Entry 6O7X (electron microscopy, 8.70 A resolution (very low resolution: no residue pairs are listed; an interface is given only as per-side residue counts)); this record covers chains A and B of the 31 polymer chains in the assembly.

[Chain A]
Molecule: Vacuolar ATP synthase catalytic subunit A
Organism: Saccharomyces cerevisiae (strain RM11-1a)
Reference sequence: B3LH69 (B3LH69_YEAS1); residues 0-616 here correspond to UniProt positions 1-617 (UniProt number = residue number + 1)
Amino-acid sequence (639 residues; row label = number of the first residue in the row; numbering starts at 0):
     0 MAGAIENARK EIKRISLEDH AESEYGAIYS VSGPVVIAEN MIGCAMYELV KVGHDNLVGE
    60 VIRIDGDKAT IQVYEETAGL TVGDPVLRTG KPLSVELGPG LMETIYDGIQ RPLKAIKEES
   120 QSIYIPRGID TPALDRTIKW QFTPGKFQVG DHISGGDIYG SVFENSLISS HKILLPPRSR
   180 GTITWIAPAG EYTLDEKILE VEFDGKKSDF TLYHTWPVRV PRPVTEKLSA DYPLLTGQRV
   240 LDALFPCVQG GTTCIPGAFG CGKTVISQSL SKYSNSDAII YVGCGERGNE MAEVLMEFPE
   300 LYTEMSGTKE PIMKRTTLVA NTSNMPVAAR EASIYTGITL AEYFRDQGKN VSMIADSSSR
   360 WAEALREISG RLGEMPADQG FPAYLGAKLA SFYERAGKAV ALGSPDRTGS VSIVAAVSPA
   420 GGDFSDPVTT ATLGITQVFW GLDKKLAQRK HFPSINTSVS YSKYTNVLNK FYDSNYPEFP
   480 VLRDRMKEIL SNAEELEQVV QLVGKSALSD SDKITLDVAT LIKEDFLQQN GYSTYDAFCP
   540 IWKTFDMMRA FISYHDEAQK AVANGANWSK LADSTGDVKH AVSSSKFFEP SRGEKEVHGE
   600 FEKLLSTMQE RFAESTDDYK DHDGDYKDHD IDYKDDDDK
Unresolved in the structure: 0-23, 617-638

[Chain B]
Molecule: V-type proton ATPase subunit B
Organism: Saccharomyces cerevisiae (strain ATCC 204508 / S288c)
Reference sequence: P16140 (VATB_YEAST); residues 1-517 here = UniProt positions 1-517
Amino-acid sequence (517 residues; each row starts with the number of its first residue):
     1 MVLSDKELFA INKKAVEQGF NVKPRLNYNT VSGVNGPLVI LEKVKFPRYN EIVNLTLPDG
    61 TVRQGQVLEI RGDRAIVQVF EGTSGIDVKK TTVEFTGESL RIPVSEDMLG RIFDGSGRPI
   121 DNGPKVFAED YLDINGSPIN PYARIYPEEM ISTGVSAIDT MNSIARGQKI PIFSASGLPH
   181 NEIAAQICRQ AGLVRPTKDV HDGHEENFSI VFAAMGVNLE TARFFKQDFE ENGSLERTSL
   241 FLNLANDPTI ERIITPRLAL TTAEYLAYQT ERHVLTILTD MSSYADALRE VSAAREEVPG
   301 RRGYPGYMYT DLSTIYERAG RVEGRNGSIT QIPILTMPND DITHPIPDLT GYITEGQIFV
   361 DRQLHNKGIY PPINVLPSLS RLMKSAIGEG MTRKDHGDVS NQLYAKYAIG KDAAAMKAVV
   421 GEEALSIEDK LSLEFLEKFE KTFITQGAYE DRTVFESLDQ AWSLLRIYPK EMLNRISPKI
   481 LDEFYDRARD DADEDEEDPD TRSSGKKKDA SQEESLI
Unresolved in the structure: 1-28, 486-517
UniProt features mapped onto this chain:
  - binding site (ATP): Arg381
  - modified residue (Phosphoserine): Ser4, Ser137, Ser503, Ser504, Ser511, Ser515
  - cross-link (Glycyl lysine isopeptide (Lys-Gly)): Lys14 (interchain with G-Cter in ubiquitin), Lys508 (interchain with G-Cter in ubiquitin)

[Chain A / chain B interface]
At this resolution (9 A) residue pairs are not listed: 38 residues of chain A and 42 of chain B lie at the interface.

[Summary]
38 residues of chain A and 42 residues of chain B are in contact. UniProt lists ATP-binding residue Arg381(B)
on chain B.
Here chain A is Vacuolar ATP synthase catalytic subunit A (Saccharomyces cerevisiae (strain RM11-1a)) and
chain B is V-type proton ATPase subunit B (Saccharomyces cerevisiae (strain ATCC 204508 / S288c)). Entry 6O7X
(Saccharomyces cerevisiae V-ATPase Stv1-V1VO State 3) was determined by electron microscopy (same publication
as 6O7T, 6O7U, 6O7V and 6O7W).
